PDB entry 7L6M | electron microscopy, 4.70 A resolution (low resolution: residue-level contacts below are approximate; hydrogen-bond / salt-bridge calls are withheld) | chains g and h of the 4 polymer chains in the assembly

== Chain g ==
Name: DH898.1 Fab light chain
From: Macaca mulatta
Notes: antibody fragment or engineered binder
Sequence (218 residues; numbered 1 to 213 plus 5 insertion-coded residues; the number before each row is that of its first residue; a row labelled like 27A-27E holds insertion residues (27A, then the next letters in order)):
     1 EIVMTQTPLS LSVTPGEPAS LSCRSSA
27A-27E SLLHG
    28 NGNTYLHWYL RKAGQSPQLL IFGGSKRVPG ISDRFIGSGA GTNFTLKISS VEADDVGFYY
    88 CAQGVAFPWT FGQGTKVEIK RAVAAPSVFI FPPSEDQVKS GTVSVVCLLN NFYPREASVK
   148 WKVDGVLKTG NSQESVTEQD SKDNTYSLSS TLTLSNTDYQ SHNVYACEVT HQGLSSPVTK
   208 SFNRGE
Disulfides: Cys-23/Cys-88, Cys-134/Cys-194

== Chain h ==
Name: DH898.1 Fab heavy chain
From: Macaca mulatta
Notes: antibody fragment or engineered binder
Sequence (219 residues; each row starts with the number of its first residue; a row labelled like 82A-82C holds insertion residues (82A, then the next letters in order)):
     1 QDLLLQSGAE VREPGASVTV SCQASNYTFP DYYIHWVRLV PGQGLEWLGE MK
   52A P
    53 KVGVTNVSKK IRDRLFMTAD TSTDTAYMVL
82A-82C SAL
    83 TPGDTAIYYC TRLEPDFL
100A-100C SGW
   101 AHWGKGVLVT VSPASTKGPS VFPLAPSSRS TSESTAALGC LVKDYFPEPV TVSWNSGSLT
   161 SGVHTFPAVL QSSGLYSLSS VVTVPSSSLG TQTYVCNVNH KPSNTKVDKR VE
Disulfides: Cys-22/Cys-92, Cys-140/Cys-196
Reported in the primary citation:
  - self-association interface (contacts with another copy of this molecule); pairs are residue here / residue on that copy: Glu-10/Arg-12 (salt bridge)

== How chain g and chain h interact ==
Contacting residue pairs (55; chain g residue first):
  Glu-1(g) with Lys-61(h)
  Tyr-32(g) with Leu-100(h)
  Leu-33(g) with Ser-100A(h)
  His-34(g) with Ser-100A(h); Gly-100B(h)
  Tyr-36(g) with Gly-100B(h); Trp-100C(h); Ala-101(h); Trp-103(h)
  Arg-38(g) with Leu-39(h)
  Gln-42(g) with Tyr-91(h)
  Ser-43(g) with Trp-103(h); Gly-104(h); Lys-105(h)
  Pro-44(g) with Trp-103(h)
  Leu-46(g) with Trp-100C(h); Ala-101(h); His-102(h)
  Phe-49(g) with Ser-100A(h); Trp-100C(h)
  Gly-50(g) with Ser-100A(h)
  Tyr-87(g) with Leu-45(h)
  Gly-91(g) with Leu-100(h)
  Ala-93(g) with Asn-58(h)
  Pro-95(g) with His-35(h); Trp-47(h); Glu-50(h)
  Trp-96(g) with Trp-47(h)
  Phe-98(g) with Leu-45(h); Glu-46(h); Trp-47(h)
  Phe-116(g) with Thr-135(h); Ala-136(h); Ala-137(h)
  Ile-117(g) with Ser-127(h)
  Phe-118(g) with Leu-124(h); Ala-125(h); Ser-127(h)
  Pro-119(g) with Ala-125(h); Ser-127(h)
  Ser-121(g) with Phe-122(h)
  Asp-123(g) with Phe-122(h)
  Gln-124(g) with Phe-122(h)
  Thr-129(g) with Lys-143(h)
  Asn-138(g) with His-164(h)
  Gln-160(g) with Val-169(h); Gln-171(h)
  Ser-162(g) with Phe-166(h); Pro-167(h)
  Val-163(g) with Pro-167(h)
  Thr-164(g) with His-164(h)
  Ser-174(g) with His-164(h); Phe-166(h)
  Leu-175(g) with Phe-166(h)
  Ser-176(g) with Phe-166(h)
Other interface residues (no listed pair), chain g (40 interface residues in all): Val-92, Gln-100, Pro-120, Leu-135, Asn-137, Glu-161
Other interface residues (no listed pair), chain h (33 interface residues in all): Gly-44, Val-181

== Overview ==
40 residues of chain g and 33 residues of chain h are in contact. From the paper: a self-association interface
involving Glu-10(h) and Arg-12(h).
Here chain g is DH898.1 Fab light chain and chain h is DH898.1 Fab heavy chain, both from Macaca mulatta.
Entry 7L6M (Cryo-EM structure of DH898.1 Fab-dimer from local refinement of the Fab-dimer bound near the CD4
binding ...) was determined by electron microscopy, deposited together with 6VTU, 6XRJ, 7L02, 7L06, 7L09,
7L6O, 7LU9 and 7LUA.
